PDB entry 6TIZ | X-ray diffraction, 2.20 A resolution | chains A and B of the 5 polymer chains in the assembly

Chain A:
Molecule: Tubulin alpha-1 chain
From: Drosophila melanogaster
Reference sequence: P06603 (TBA1_DROME); residues 1-450 here = UniProt positions 1-450
Sequence (450 residues; numbered 1 to 450; the number before each row is that of its first residue):
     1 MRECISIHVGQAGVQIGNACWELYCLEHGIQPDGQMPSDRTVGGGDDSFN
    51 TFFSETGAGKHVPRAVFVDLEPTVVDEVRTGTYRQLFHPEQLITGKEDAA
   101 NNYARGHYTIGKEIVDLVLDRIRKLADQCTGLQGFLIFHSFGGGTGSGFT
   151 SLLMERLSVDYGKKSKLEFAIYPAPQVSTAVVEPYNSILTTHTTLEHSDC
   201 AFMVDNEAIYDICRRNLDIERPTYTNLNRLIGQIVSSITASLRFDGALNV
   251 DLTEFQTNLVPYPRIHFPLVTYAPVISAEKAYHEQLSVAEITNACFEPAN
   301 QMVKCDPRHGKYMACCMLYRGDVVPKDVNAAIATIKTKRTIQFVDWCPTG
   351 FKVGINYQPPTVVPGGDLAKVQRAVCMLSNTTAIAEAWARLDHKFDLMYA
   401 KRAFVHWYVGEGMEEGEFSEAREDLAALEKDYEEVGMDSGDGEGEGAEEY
Not modelled in the structure: 39-44, 280-281, 439-450
Construct notes: engineered mutation R40 (Lys in P06603)
Small-molecule neighbours: GTP (guanosine-5'-triphosphate): G10, Q11, A12, Q15, I16, D69, D98, A99, A100, N101, S140, G142, G143, G144, T145, G146, I171, P173, V177, S178, T179, E183, N206, I209, Y224, L227, N228, I231
Curated features (UniProtKB/Swiss-Prot):
  - active site: E254
  - binding site (GTP): Q11, E71, S140, G144, T145, T179, N206, N228
  - binding site (Mg(2+)): E71
  - site: Y450 (Involved in polymerization)

Chain B:
Molecule: Tubulin beta-1 chain
From: Drosophila melanogaster
Reference sequence: Q24560 (TBB1_DROME); residues 1-447 here = UniProt positions 1-447
Sequence (447 residues; row label = number of the first residue in the row):
     1 MREIVHIQAGQCGNQIGAKFWEIISDEHGIDATGAYHGDSDLQLERINVY
    51 YNEASGGKYVPRAVLVDLEPGTMDSVRSGPFGQIFRPDNFVFGQSGAGNN
   101 WAKGHYTEGAELVDSVLDVVRKEAESCDCLQGFQLTHSLGGGTGSGMGTL
   151 LISKIREEYPDRIMNTYSVVPSPKVSDTVVEPYNATLSVHQLVENTDETY
   201 CIDNEALYDICFRTLKLTTPTFGDLNHLVSLTMSGVTTCLRFPGQLNADL
   251 RKLAVNMVPFPRLHFFMPGFAPLTSRGSQQYRALTVPELTQQMFDAKNMM
   301 AACDPRHGRYLTVAAIFRGRMSMKEVDEQMLNIQNKNSSYFVEWIPNNVK
   351 TAVCDIPPRGLKMSATFIGNSTAIQELFKRISEQFTAMFRRKAFLHWYTG
   401 EGMDEMEFTEAESNMNDLVSEYQQYQEATADEDAEFEEEQEAEVDEN
Not modelled in the structure: 279-282, 433-447
Construct notes: engineered mutation F222 (Tyr in Q24560)
Small-molecule neighbours: GDP (guanosine-5'-diphosphate): A9, G10, Q11, C12, Q15, I16, D67, S138, G140, G141, G142, T143, G144, V169, P171, V175, D177, E181, N204, L207, F222, L225, N226
Curated features (UniProtKB/Swiss-Prot):
  - binding site (GTP): Q11, E69, S138, G142, T143, G144, N204, N226
  - binding site (Mg(2+)): E69
  - modified residue (Phosphoserine): S40, S339

Interface between chain A and chain B:
Residue-residue contacts (56; chain A residue first):
  Q11(A) - Q245(B)  hydrogen bond
  K96(A) - C129(B)
  E97(A) - M1(B)
  E97(A) - R162(B)  salt bridge
  E97(A) - R251(B)  salt bridge
  D98(A) - K252(B)  salt bridge
  A100(A) - R251(B)
  A100(A) - K252(B)
  A100(A) - V255(B)
  N101(A) - K252(B)
  R105(A) - R251(B)
  P175(A) - N347(B)
  S178(A) - K350(B)  hydrogen bond
  T179(A) - Q245(B)
  T179(A) - L246(B)
  T179(A) - N256(B)  hydrogen bond (backbone-side chain)
  A180(A) - N256(B)
  A180(A) - K350(B)
  V181(A) - N256(B)  hydrogen bond (backbone-side chain)
  V181(A) - I345(B)  hydrophobic
  V181(A) - P346(B)
  V181(A) - N347(B)
  V181(A) - K350(B)
  E220(A) - K324(B)
  R221(A) - M323(B)
  R221(A) - D327(B)  salt bridge
  Y224(A) - Q245(B)  hydrogen bond
  K394(A) - P346(B)
  K394(A) - N347(B)  hydrogen bond
  L397(A) - E343(B)
  L397(A) - W344(B)
  L397(A) - P346(B)  hydrophobic
  L397(A) - A430(B)  hydrophobic
  M398(A) - W344(B)  hydrogen bond (backbone-backbone)
  M398(A) - P346(B)
  A400(A) - E432(B)
  K401(A) - F260(B)
  K401(A) - W344(B)
  K401(A) - T429(B)  hydrogen bond (side chain-backbone)
  K401(A) - A430(B)
  K401(A) - E432(B)  salt bridge
  R402(A) - F260(B)
  A403(A) - P259(B)
  A403(A) - F260(B)  hydrophobic
  F404(A) - V255(B)
  F404(A) - V258(B)
  F404(A) - P259(B)  hydrogen bond (backbone-backbone)
  F404(A) - T312(B)
  F404(A) - I345(B)  hydrophobic
  H406(A) - V258(B)
  H406(A) - P259(B)  hydrogen bond (side chain-backbone)
  H406(A) - F260(B)
  H406(A) - P261(B)
  W407(A) - A254(B)
  W407(A) - V255(B)
  W407(A) - V258(B)  hydrogen bond (side chain-backbone)
Other interface residues (no listed pair), chain A (27 interface residues in all): V182, Y210
Other interface residues (no listed pair), chain B (30 interface residues in all): D249, N348, A428

Overview:
27 residues of chain A face 30 of chain B across their interface, with 11 hydrogen bonds and 5 salt bridges.
Polar pairs include E97(A)-R162(B), E97(A)-R251(B) and D98(A)-K252(B). Ligands of chain A: GTP. Bound to chain
B: GDP.
Chain A is Tubulin alpha-1 chain and chain B is Tubulin beta-1 chain, both from Drosophila melanogaster; the
structure, Drosophila GDP-tubulin Y222F mutant, was determined by X-ray diffraction together with 6TIS, 6TIU
and 6TIY from the same study.
